Entry 6TI7 (solid-state NMR); this record covers chains D and M of the 16 polymer chains in the assembly.

Chain D (and M):
Name: Amyloid-beta precursor protein
Source organism: Homo sapiens
Notes: chain M of this document is another copy of the same molecule, construct and numbering; everything in this record applies to it too
Reference sequence: P05067 (A4_HUMAN), isoform P05067-5; residues 1-42 here correspond to UniProt positions 598-639 (UniProt number = residue number + 597)
Amino-acid sequence (42 residues; row label = number of the first residue in the row):
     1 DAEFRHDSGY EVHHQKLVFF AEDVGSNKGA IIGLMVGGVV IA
Not modelled in the structure: 1-10

Chain D / chain M interface:
Contacting residue pairs (6):
  Ile31(D) with Val39(M); Ile41(M)
  Met35(D) with Val39(M)
  Val39(D) with Ile31(M)
  Ile41(D) with Gly29(M); Ile31(M)
Interface residues without a listed pair, chain D (6 interface residues in all): Gly37, Val40
Interface residues without a listed pair, chain M (7 interface residues in all): Met35, Gly38, Val40

Summary:
6 residues of chain D face 7 of chain M across their interface.
Both chains are Amyloid-beta precursor protein (Homo sapiens). Entry 6TI7 (Mixing Abeta(1-40) and Abeta(1-42)
peptides generates unique amyloid fibrils) was determined by solid-state NMR, deposited together with 6TI6.
